Entry 7MEP (electron microscopy, 3.50 A resolution); this record covers chains K and N of the 14 polymer chains in the assembly.

[Chain K]
Name: RM19R mAb Light chain
Organism: Macaca mulatta
Chain sequence (107 residues; numbered 1 to 107; the number before each row is that of its first residue):
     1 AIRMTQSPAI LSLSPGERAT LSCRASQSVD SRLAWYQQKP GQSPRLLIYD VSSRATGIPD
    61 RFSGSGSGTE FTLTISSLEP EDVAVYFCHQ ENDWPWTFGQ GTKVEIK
Not modelled in the structure: 1-2
Disulfides: Cys23-Cys88

[Chain N]
Name: RM19R mAb Heavy chain
Organism: Macaca mulatta
Chain sequence (121 residues; numbered 1 to 113 plus 8 insertion-coded residues; the number before each row is that of its first residue; a row labelled like 82A-82C holds insertion residues (82A, then the next letters in order)):
     1 EVQLVESGPG LVRPSETLSL TCAVSGDSIS TNNGW
   35A S
    36 WIRQTPGKGL EWIGYIN
   52A G
    53 RSGSTRYNPS LQSRVTISTD TSGNQFSLKV
82A-82C NSV
    83 TAADTAKYYC AFFWSTYY
100A-100C KRF
   101 DVWGPGVRVT VSS
Not modelled in the structure: 1, 112-113
Disulfides: Cys22-Cys92

[Chain K / chain N interface]
Residue-residue contacts - 26 pairs, chain K then chain N:
  Arg3(K) - Leu45(N)
  Tyr36(K) - Phe95(N)
  Tyr36(K) - Arg100B(N)  hydrogen bond
  Tyr36(K) - Asp101(N)  hydrogen bond
  Gln38(K) - Gln39(N)  hydrogen bond
  Gln38(K) - Tyr91(N)  hydrogen bond
  Ser43(K) - Tyr91(N)
  Ser43(K) - Trp103(N)
  Ser43(K) - Gly104(N)
  Pro44(K) - Trp103(N)
  Leu46(K) - Arg100B(N)
  Tyr49(K) - Arg100B(N)
  Phe87(K) - Leu45(N)  hydrophobic
  His89(K) - Trp47(N)
  Glu91(K) - Arg100B(N)  salt bridge
  Trp94(K) - Trp47(N)
  Trp94(K) - Gly49(N)
  Trp94(K) - Tyr50(N)  hydrophobic
  Trp94(K) - Arg58(N)
  Trp94(K) - Tyr59(N)  hydrogen bond (side chain-backbone)
  Trp94(K) - Asn60(N)
  Trp94(K) - Pro61(N)
  Trp96(K) - Trp47(N)
  Phe98(K) - Leu45(N)  hydrophobic
  Phe98(K) - Trp47(N)  hydrophobic
  Gln100(K) - Gly44(N)  hydrogen bond (side chain-backbone)
Also at the interface, not in a pair above, chain K (18 interface residues in all): Ala34, Gly41, Gln42, Pro95
Also at the interface, not in a pair above, chain N (20 interface residues in all): Ile37, Lys43, Glu46, Lys89

[Summary]
Chain K and chain N form an interface of 18 and 20 residues respectively, with 6 hydrogen bonds and 1 salt
bridge. Polar contacts include Glu91(K)-Arg100B(N), Tyr36(K)-Arg100B(N) and Tyr36(K)-Asp101(N).
Chain K is RM19R mAb Light chain and chain N is RM19R mAb Heavy chain, both from Macaca mulatta; the
structure, BG505 SOSIP.v5.2(7S) in complex with the monoclonal antibodies Rh.33172 mAb.1 and RM19R, was
determined by electron microscopy, deposited together with 7MDT and 7MDU.
